Entry 6HW8 (X-ray diffraction, 2.80 A resolution); this record covers chains J and X of the 28 polymer chains in the assembly.

[Chain J (and X)]
Name: Proteasome subunit beta type-4
From: Saccharomyces cerevisiae (strain ATCC 204508 / S288c)
Notes: EC 3.4.25.1; chain X of this document is another copy of the same molecule, construct and numbering; everything in this record applies to it too
UniProt: P22141 (PSB4_YEAST); residues 1-198 here = UniProt positions 1-198
Amino-acid sequence (198 residues; numbered 1 to 198; the number before each row is that of its first residue):
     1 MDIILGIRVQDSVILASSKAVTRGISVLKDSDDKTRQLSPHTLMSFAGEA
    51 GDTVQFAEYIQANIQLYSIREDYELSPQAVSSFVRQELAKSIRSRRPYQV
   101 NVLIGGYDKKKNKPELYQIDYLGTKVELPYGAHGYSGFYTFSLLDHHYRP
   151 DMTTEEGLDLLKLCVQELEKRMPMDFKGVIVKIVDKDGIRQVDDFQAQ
Unresolved in the structure: 196-198
Swiss-Prot annotation at these positions:
  - modified residue: Met1 (N-acetylmethionine), Ser76 (Phosphoserine)

[Chain J / chain X interface]
Contacting residue pairs (40):
  Thr22(J) - Pro173(X)
  Gly24(J) - Pro173(X)
  Ile25(J) - Tyr135(X)  hydrophobic
  Ile25(J) - Phe138(X)  hydrophobic
  Ile25(J) - Tyr139(X)  hydrogen bond (backbone-side chain)
  Ile25(J) - Arg171(X)
  Ile25(J) - Pro173(X)
  Ser26(J) - Tyr139(X)  hydrogen bond
  Ser26(J) - Arg171(X)
  Val27(J) - Lys170(X)
  Val27(J) - Arg171(X)  hydrogen bond (backbone-side chain)
  Val27(J) - Met172(X)
  Leu28(J) - Arg171(X)
  Tyr135(J) - Ile25(X)  hydrophobic
  Phe138(J) - Ile25(X)  hydrophobic
  Tyr139(J) - Ile25(X)  hydrogen bond (side chain-backbone)
  Tyr139(J) - Ser26(X)  hydrogen bond
  Glu169(J) - Asp175(X)
  Glu169(J) - Lys177(X)  hydrogen bond (backbone-side chain)
  Lys170(J) - Val27(X)
  Lys170(J) - Lys177(X)  hydrogen bond (backbone-side chain)
  Arg171(J) - Ile25(X)
  Arg171(J) - Ser26(X)
  Arg171(J) - Val27(X)  hydrogen bond (side chain-backbone)
  Arg171(J) - Leu28(X)
  Met172(J) - Val27(X)
  Pro173(J) - Thr22(X)
  Pro173(J) - Gly24(X)
  Pro173(J) - Ile25(X)  hydrophobic
  Pro173(J) - Met174(X)
  Pro173(J) - Asp175(X)  hydrogen bond (backbone-backbone)
  Met174(J) - Pro173(X)
  Met174(J) - Met174(X)  hydrophobic
  Met174(J) - Asp175(X)
  Asp175(J) - Glu169(X)
  Asp175(J) - Pro173(X)  hydrogen bond (backbone-backbone)
  Asp175(J) - Met174(X)
  Asp175(J) - Asp175(X)
  Lys177(J) - Glu169(X)  hydrogen bond (side chain-backbone)
  Lys177(J) - Lys170(X)  hydrogen bond (side chain-backbone)
Also at the interface, not in a pair above, chain J (18 interface residues in all): Asp30
Also at the interface, not in a pair above, chain X (18 interface residues in all): Asp30

[Summary]
The chain J/chain X interface involves 18 residues from each chain; the contacts include 12 hydrogen bonds.
Among the polar pairs are Ile25(J)-Tyr139(X), Ser26(J)-Tyr139(X) and Val27(J)-Arg171(X).
Both chains are Proteasome subunit beta type-4 (Saccharomyces cerevisiae (strain ATCC 204508 / S288c)). Entry
6HW8 (Yeast 20S proteasome in complex with 39) was determined by X-ray diffraction, deposited together with
6HTB, 6HTC, 6HTD, 6HTP, 6HTR, 6HUB and 30 further entries.
